Entry 5SBA (X-ray diffraction, 2.25 A resolution); this record covers chains B and C of the 6 polymer chains in the assembly.

[Chain B]
Molecule: Tubulin beta-2B chain
From: Bos taurus
UniProtKB: Q6B856 (TBB2B_BOVIN); the author numbering skips numbers that UniProt does not, so the offset changes along the chain: 1-42 = UniProt 1-42; 45-360 = UniProt 43-358; 369-455 = UniProt 359-445
Sequence (445 residues; numbered 1 to 455; 10 numbers in that range are skipped by the numbering (no residue carries them; nothing is unmodelled there); the number before each row is that of its first residue):
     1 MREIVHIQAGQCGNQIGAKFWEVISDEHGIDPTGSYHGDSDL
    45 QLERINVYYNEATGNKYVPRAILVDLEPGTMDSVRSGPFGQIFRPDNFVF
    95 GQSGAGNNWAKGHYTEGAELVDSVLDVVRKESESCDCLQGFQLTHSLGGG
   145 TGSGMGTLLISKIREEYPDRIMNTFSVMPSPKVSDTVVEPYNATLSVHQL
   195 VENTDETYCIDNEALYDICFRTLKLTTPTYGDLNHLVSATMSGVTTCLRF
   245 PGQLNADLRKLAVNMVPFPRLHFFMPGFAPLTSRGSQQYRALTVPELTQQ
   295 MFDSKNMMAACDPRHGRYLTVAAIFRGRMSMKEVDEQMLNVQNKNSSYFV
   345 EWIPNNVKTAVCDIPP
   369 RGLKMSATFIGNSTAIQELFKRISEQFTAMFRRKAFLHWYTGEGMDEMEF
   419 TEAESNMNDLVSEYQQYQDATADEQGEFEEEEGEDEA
Not modelled in the structure: 278-281, 438-455
Metal / ion sites: Mg2+: Gln11 (together with GDP)
Residues lining bound ligands: GDP (guanosine-5'-diphosphate): Gly10, Gln11, Cys12, Gln15, Ile16, Asp69, Ala99, Asn101, Ser140, Gly142, Gly143, Gly144, Thr145, Gly146, Ser147, Val171, Pro173, Val177, Asp179, Glu183, Asn206, Leu209, Tyr224, Leu227, Asn228
UniProt features mapped onto this chain:
  - motif: Met1 to Ile4 (MREI motif)
  - binding site (GTP): Gln11, Glu71, Ser140, Gly144, Thr145, Gly146, Asn206, Asn228
  - binding site (Mg(2+)): Glu71
  - modified residue: Ser40 (Phosphoserine), Thr57 (Phosphothreonine), Lys60 (N6-acetyllysine), Ser174 (Phosphoserine), Thr287 (Phosphothreonine), Thr292 (Phosphothreonine), Arg320 (Omega-N-methylarginine), Glu448 (5-glutamyl polyglutamate)
  - cross-link (Glycyl lysine isopeptide (Lys-Gly)): Lys60 (interchain with G-Cter in ubiquitin), Lys326 (interchain with G-Cter in ubiquitin)
From the paper describing this entry:
  - binding site for the ligand 5IJ: Gly100, Asn102, Lys105, Val181

[Chain C]
Molecule: Tubulin alpha-1B chain
From: Bos taurus
UniProtKB: P81947 (TBA1B_BOVIN); numbering as in UniProt (aligned over 1-451)
Sequence (451 residues; numbered 1 to 451; the number before each row is that of its first residue):
     1 MRECISIHVGQAGVQIGNACWELYCLEHGIQPDGQMPSDKTIGGGDDSFN
    51 TFFSETGAGKHVPRAVFVDLEPTVIDEVRTGTYRQLFHPEQLITGKEDAA
   101 NNYARGHYTIGKEIIDLVLDRIRKLADQCTGLQGFLVFHSFGGGTGSGFT
   151 SLLMERLSVDYGKKSKLEFSIYPAPQVSTAVVEPYNSILTTHTTLEHSDC
   201 AFMVDNEAIYDICRRNLDIERPTYTNLNRLISQIVSSITASLRFDGALNV
   251 DLTEFQTNLVPYPRIHFPLATYAPVISAEKAYHEQLSVAEITNACFEPAN
   301 QMVKCDPRHGKYMACCLLYRGDVVPKDVNAAIATIKTKRSIQFVDWCPTG
   351 FKVGINYQPPTVVPGGDLAKVQRAVCMLSNTTAIAEAWARLDHKFDLMYA
   401 KRAFVHWYVGEGMEEGEFSEAREDMAALEKDYEEVGVDSVEGEGEEEGEE
   451 Y
Not modelled in the structure: 441-451
Metal / ion sites: Ca2+: Asp39, Thr41, Gly44, Glu55
Residues lining bound ligands: GTP (guanosine-5'-triphosphate): Gly10, Gln11, Ala12, Gln15, Ile16, Asp69, Asp98, Ala99, Ala100, Asn101, Ser140, Gly142, Gly143, Gly144, Thr145, Gly146, Ile171, Pro173, Val177, Ser178, Thr179, Glu183, Asn206, Tyr224, Leu227, Asn228, Ile231

[Chain B / chain C interface]
Contacting residue pairs (34; chain B residue first):
  Gln96(B) - Met1(C)
  Ser97(B) - Arg2(C)
  Asn101(B) - Glu254(C)
  Asp179(B) - Lys352(C)  hydrogen bond (backbone-side chain)
  Thr180(B) - Asn258(C)
  Val181(B) - Asn258(C)  hydrogen bond (backbone-side chain)
  Thr221(B) - Lys326(C)
  Ala397(B) - Trp346(C)
  Met398(B) - Trp346(C)
  Arg400(B) - Asp345(C)  salt bridge
  Arg400(B) - Ser439(C)  hydrogen bond
  Arg401(B) - Tyr262(C)  hydrogen bond (backbone-side chain)
  Arg401(B) - Asp345(C)  salt bridge
  Arg401(B) - Trp346(C)
  Arg401(B) - Glu434(C)  hydrogen bond (side chain-backbone)
  Arg401(B) - Val435(C)
  Arg401(B) - Val437(C)  hydrogen bond (side chain-backbone)
  Arg401(B) - Asp438(C)
  Arg401(B) - Ser439(C)  hydrogen bond
  Lys402(B) - Tyr262(C)
  Ala403(B) - Tyr262(C)
  Ala403(B) - Trp346(C)  hydrophobic
  Phe404(B) - Thr257(C)
  Phe404(B) - Asn258(C)
  Phe404(B) - Val260(C)
  Phe404(B) - Pro261(C)  hydrogen bond (backbone-backbone)
  Phe404(B) - Trp346(C)  hydrophobic
  His406(B) - Val260(C)  hydrogen bond (side chain-backbone)
  His406(B) - Pro261(C)
  His406(B) - Tyr262(C)
  His406(B) - Pro263(C)
  Trp407(B) - Gln256(C)
  Trp407(B) - Thr257(C)  hydrogen bond (side chain-backbone)
  Trp407(B) - Val260(C)
Other interface residues (no listed pair), chain B (20 interface residues in all): Gly100, Val182, Leu405, Gly410
Other interface residues (no listed pair), chain C (23 interface residues in all): Lys163, Pro325, Asn329, Pro348

[Overview]
Chain B and chain C form an interface of 20 and 23 residues respectively; the contacts include 10 hydrogen
bonds and 2 salt bridges. Among the polar pairs are Arg400(B)-Asp345(C), Arg401(B)-Asp345(C) and
Asp179(B)-Lys352(C). Bound to chain B: GDP. From the paper: a binding site for the ligand 5IJ at Gly100(B),
Asn102(B) and Lys105(B) among others.
Chain B is Tubulin beta-2B chain and chain C is Tubulin alpha-1B chain, both from Bos taurus; the structure,
Tubulin-maytansinoid-4b-complex, was determined by X-ray diffraction (same publication as 5SB8, 5SB9, 5SBB,
5SBC, 5SBD and 5SBE).
